PDB entry 1WTM | X-ray diffraction, 1.33 A resolution | chain A

Chain A:
Molecule: Lysozyme C
From: Gallus gallus
Notes: EC 3.2.1.17
Reference sequence: P00698 (LYSC_CHICK); residues 1-129 here correspond to UniProt positions 19-147 (UniProt number = residue number + 18)
Amino-acid sequence (129 residues; numbered 1 to 129; the number before each row is that of its first residue):
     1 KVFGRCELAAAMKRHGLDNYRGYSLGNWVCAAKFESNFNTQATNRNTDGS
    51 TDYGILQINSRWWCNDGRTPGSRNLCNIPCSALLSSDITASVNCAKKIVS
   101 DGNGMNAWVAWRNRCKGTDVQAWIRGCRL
Disulfide bonds: Cys6-Cys127, Cys30-Cys115, Cys64-Cys80, Cys76-Cys94

Summary:
Chain A is Lysozyme C (Gallus gallus); the structure, X-ray structure of HEW Lysozyme Orthorhombic Crystal
formed in the Earth's magnetic field, was determined by X-ray diffraction together with 1WTN from the same
study.
